PDB entry 8TKL | X-ray diffraction, 3.00 A resolution | chains A and C of the 4 polymer chains in the assembly

[Chain A]
Protein: Nuclear factor NF-kappa-B p50 subunit
From: Mus musculus
UniProtKB: P25799 (NFKB1_MOUSE); residues 39-350 here = UniProt positions 39-350
Sequence (312 residues; each row starts with the number of its first residue):
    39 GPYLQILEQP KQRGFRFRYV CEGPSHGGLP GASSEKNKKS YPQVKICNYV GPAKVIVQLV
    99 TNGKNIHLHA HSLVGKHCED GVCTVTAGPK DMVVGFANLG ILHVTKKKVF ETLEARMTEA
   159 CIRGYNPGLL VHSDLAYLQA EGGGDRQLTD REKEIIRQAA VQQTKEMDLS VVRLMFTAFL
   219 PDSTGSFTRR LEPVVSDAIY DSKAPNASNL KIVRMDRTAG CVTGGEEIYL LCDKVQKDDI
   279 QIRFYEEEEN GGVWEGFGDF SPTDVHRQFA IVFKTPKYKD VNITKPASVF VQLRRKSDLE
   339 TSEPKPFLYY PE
Cystine bridges: Cys116-Cys121
UniProt features mapped onto this chain:
  - modified residue: Cys59 (S-nitrosocysteine), Ser335 (Phosphoserine)
  - lipidation: Cys59 (S-(15-deoxy-Delta12,14-prostaglandin J2-9-yl)cysteine)
  - cross-link: Lys323 (Glycyl lysine isopeptide (Lys-Gly) (interchain with G-Cter in SUMO2))
Reported in the primary citation:
  - binding site for Test 17-mer kappaB-like DNA (chain C): Arg56, Lys241, Gln274
  - binding site for Test 17-mer kappaB-like DNA: Lys241

[Chain C]
Molecule: Test 17-mer kappaB-like DNA
Sequence (17 nucleotides; row label = number of the first residue in the row):
     1 TCAGGGGAAT TCCCCTC

[How chain A and chain C interact]
Residue-residue contacts (13):
  Arg54(A) - DG5(C)  hydrogen bond to the base
  Arg54(A) - DG6(C)  hydrogen bond to the base
  Arg54(A) - DG7(C)  base contact
  Arg56(A) - DG5(C)  hydrogen bond to the base
  Ser63(A) - DC2(C)  sugar contact
  Ser63(A) - DA3(C)  base contact
  His64(A) - DA3(C)  sugar contact
  His64(A) - DG4(C)  hydrogen bond to the base
  His64(A) - DG5(C)  base contact
  Gly65(A) - DA3(C)  sugar contact
  Gly65(A) - DG4(C)  phosphate contact
  Asn136(A) - DA3(C)  phosphate contact
  Lys241(A) - DG7(C)  base contact
Also at the interface, not in a pair above, chain A (8 interface residues in all): Gly66

[Summary]
8 residues of chain A face 6 of chain C across their interface; the contacts include 4 hydrogen bonds. Polar
pairs include Arg54(A)-DG5(C), Arg54(A)-DG6(C) and Arg56(A)-DG5(C). The paper reports a binding site for Test
17-mer kappaB-like DNA (chain C) at Arg56(A), Lys241(A) and Gln274(A); a binding site for Test 17-mer
kappaB-like DNA at Lys241(A).
Here chain A is Nuclear factor NF-kappa-B p50 subunit (Mus musculus) and chain C is Test 17-mer kappaB-like
DNA. Entry 8TKL (Murine NF-kappaB p50 Rel Homology Region homodimer in complex with a Test 16-mer kappaB-like
DNA) was determined by X-ray diffraction (same publication as 8TKM and 8TKN).
